1SC4 - chains A and B; structure by X-ray diffraction, 2.10 A resolution.

== Chain A ==
Name: Interleukin-1 beta convertase
From: Homo sapiens
Notes: EC 3.4.22.36; fragment: interleukin-1 beta convertase p20
UniProt: P29466 (CASP1_HUMAN); residue numbers follow UniProt; this construct covers 120-297
Amino-acid sequence (178 residues; each row starts with the number of its first residue):
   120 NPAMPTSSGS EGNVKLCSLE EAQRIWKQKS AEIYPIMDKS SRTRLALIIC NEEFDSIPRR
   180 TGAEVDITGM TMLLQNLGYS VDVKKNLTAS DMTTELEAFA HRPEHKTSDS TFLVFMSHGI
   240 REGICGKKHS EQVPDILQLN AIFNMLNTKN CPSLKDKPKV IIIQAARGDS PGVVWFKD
Disordered / not traced: 120-131
Construct notes: engineered mutation A285 (Cys in P29466)
Swiss-Prot annotation at these positions:
  - active site: H237
  - cross-link: K134 (Glycyl lysine isopeptide (Lys-Gly) (interchain with G-Cter in ubiquitin))
  - mutagenesis: W294 (W294A: Mediates autoprocessing but is unable to interact with Gasdermin-D (GSDMD) and mediate its cleavage), D297 (D297N: In IDL(uncl); abolished cleavage in the interdomain region; when associated with 315-N-N-316)
From the paper describing this entry:
  - conformationally variable residues (loop rearrangement): A285 to P290
  - mutagenesis - C285A: abolished catalytic activity (proposed by the authors, not directly observed)

== Chain B ==
Name: Interleukin-1 beta convertase
From: Homo sapiens
Notes: EC 3.4.22.36; fragment: interleukin-1 beta convertase p10
UniProt: P29466 (CASP1_HUMAN); numbering as in UniProt (aligned over 317-404)
Amino-acid sequence (88 residues; each row starts with the number of its first residue):
   317 AIKKAHIEKD FIAFCSSTPD NVSWRHPTMG SVFIGRLIEH MQEYACSCDV EEIFRKVRFS
   377 FEQPDGRAQM PTTERVTLTR CFYLFPGH
Disordered / not traced: 338-345
Swiss-Prot annotation at these positions:
  - mutagenesis: I318 to K320 (Abolished ability to cleave IL18), I318 (I318N: Mediates autoprocessing but is unable to interact with Gasdermin-D (GSDMD) and mediate its cleavage), K320 (K320A: Abolishes cleavage of Gasdermin-D (GSDMD))
From the paper describing this entry:
  - conformationally variable residues (loop rearrangement, order/disorder transition): S332 to G346, D381 to Q385
  - specificity-determining residues: R341 (by similarity / conservation)
  - post-translational modification sites: D381 (citing earlier work)

== How chain A and chain B interact ==
Contacting residue pairs (103):
  N132(A) - Q358(B)
  V133(A) - Q358(B)
  V133(A) - A361(B)  hydrophobic
  V133(A) - P402(B)  hydrophobic
  K134(A) - Q358(B)  hydrogen bond (backbone-backbone)
  K134(A) - E359(B)  salt bridge
  K134(A) - C362(B)
  K134(A) - P402(B)
  L135(A) - C362(B)
  L135(A) - P402(B)
  L135(A) - G403(B)
  C136(A) - C362(B)  hydrogen bond (side chain-backbone)
  C136(A) - F401(B)  hydrophobic
  C136(A) - P402(B)  hydrogen bond (backbone-backbone)
  C136(A) - H404(B)
  L138(A) - H404(B)
  E140(A) - C362(B)
  A141(A) - F401(B)  hydrophobic
  I144(A) - C362(B)
  I144(A) - Y399(B)  hydrophobic
  I144(A) - F401(B)  hydrophobic
  W145(A) - F401(B)
  A150(A) - R396(B)  hydrogen bond (backbone-side chain)
  E151(A) - R396(B)
  E151(A) - C397(B)  hydrogen bond (backbone-backbone)
  I152(A) - R396(B)  hydrogen bond (backbone-side chain)
  I152(A) - C397(B)
  I152(A) - Y399(B)  hydrophobic
  Y153(A) - D326(B)  hydrogen bond
  Y153(A) - L394(B)
  Y153(A) - T395(B)  hydrogen bond (side chain-backbone)
  Y153(A) - R396(B)
  Y153(A) - C397(B)  hydrogen bond (backbone-backbone)
  Y153(A) - F398(B)  hydrophobic
  K158(A) - G403(B)
  K158(A) - H404(B)
  R161(A) - H404(B)  hydrogen bond (side chain-backbone)
  R179(A) - D336(B)  salt bridge
  G181(A) - G346(B)
  V184(A) - G346(B)
  D185(A) - G346(B)
  D185(A) - S347(B)  hydrogen bond (side chain-backbone)
  D185(A) - I350(B)
  G188(A) - I354(B)
  M189(A) - I354(B)  hydrophobic
  L192(A) - M357(B)  hydrophobic
  L196(A) - M357(B)  hydrophobic
  L196(A) - L400(B)  hydrophobic
  Y198(A) - F398(B)
  Y198(A) - L400(B)
  S229(A) - F398(B)
  F231(A) - M357(B)  hydrophobic
  F231(A) - F398(B)  hydrophobic
  H237(A) - D336(B)  salt bridge
  N259(A) - R391(B)  hydrogen bond
  F262(A) - E324(B)
  F262(A) - F327(B)  hydrophobic
  F262(A) - A329(B)  hydrophobic
  F262(A) - R391(B)
  L265(A) - F327(B)
  N266(A) - I323(B)
  N266(A) - F327(B)
  T267(A) - H322(B)  hydrogen bond (side chain-backbone)
  T267(A) - I323(B)  hydrogen bond (backbone-backbone)
  K268(A) - I323(B)
  D275(A) - K325(B)  salt bridge
  D275(A) - D326(B)
  K276(A) - D326(B)
  P277(A) - D326(B)
  P277(A) - F398(B)  hydrophobic
  K278(A) - K325(B)  hydrogen bond (side chain-backbone)
  K278(A) - D326(B)  hydrogen bond (backbone-backbone)
  K278(A) - F327(B)
  K278(A) - I328(B)  hydrogen bond (backbone-backbone)
  V279(A) - I328(B)
  V279(A) - F370(B)  hydrophobic
  V279(A) - F398(B)  hydrophobic
  I280(A) - F327(B)  hydrophobic
  I280(A) - I328(B)  hydrogen bond (backbone-backbone)
  I280(A) - A329(B)
  I280(A) - F330(B)  hydrogen bond (backbone-backbone)
  I281(A) - F330(B)
  I281(A) - L353(B)  hydrophobic
  I282(A) - F330(B)  hydrogen bond (backbone-backbone)
  I282(A) - C331(B)
  I282(A) - S332(B)  hydrogen bond (backbone-backbone)
  Q283(A) - S332(B)
  Q283(A) - S347(B)  hydrogen bond
  Q283(A) - I350(B)
  A284(A) - S332(B)  hydrogen bond (backbone-backbone)
  A284(A) - S333(B)
  A285(A) - S333(B)
  A285(A) - T334(B)
  A285(A) - D336(B)
  R286(A) - S333(B)  hydrogen bond (backbone-backbone)
  R286(A) - P335(B)
  S289(A) - S333(B)  hydrogen bond
  S289(A) - T334(B)
  S289(A) - P335(B)
  S289(A) - R383(B)  hydrogen bond (backbone-side chain)
  P290(A) - S333(B)
  P290(A) - A384(B)
  V292(A) - A384(B)  hydrophobic
Other interface residues (no listed pair), chain A (56 interface residues in all): S137, P154, I155, R163, M235, L258, G291
Other interface residues (no listed pair), chain B (44 interface residues in all): A321, F349, S363, P380

== Overview ==
Chain A and chain B form an interface of 56 and 44 residues respectively; the contacts include 26 hydrogen
bonds and 4 salt bridges. Polar pairs include K134(A)-E359(B), R179(A)-D336(B) and H237(A)-D336(B). From the
paper: C285A of chain A abolishes catalytic activity; the specificity determinant R341(B).
Here chain A is Interleukin-1 beta convertase and chain B is Interleukin-1 beta convertase, both from Homo
sapiens. Entry 1SC4 (Crystal structure of the human caspase-1 C285A mutant after removal of malonate) was
determined by X-ray diffraction together with 1SC3 from the same study.
